PDB entry 5W51 | X-ray diffraction, 3.40 A resolution | chains C and K of the 13 polymer chains in the assembly

Chain C:
Molecule: DNA-directed RNA polymerase II subunit RPB3
Organism: Saccharomyces cerevisiae (strain ATCC 204508 / S288c)
UniProt: P16370 (RPB3_YEAST); numbering as in UniProt (aligned over 1-318)
Sequence (318 residues; numbered 1 to 318; the number before each row is that of its first residue):
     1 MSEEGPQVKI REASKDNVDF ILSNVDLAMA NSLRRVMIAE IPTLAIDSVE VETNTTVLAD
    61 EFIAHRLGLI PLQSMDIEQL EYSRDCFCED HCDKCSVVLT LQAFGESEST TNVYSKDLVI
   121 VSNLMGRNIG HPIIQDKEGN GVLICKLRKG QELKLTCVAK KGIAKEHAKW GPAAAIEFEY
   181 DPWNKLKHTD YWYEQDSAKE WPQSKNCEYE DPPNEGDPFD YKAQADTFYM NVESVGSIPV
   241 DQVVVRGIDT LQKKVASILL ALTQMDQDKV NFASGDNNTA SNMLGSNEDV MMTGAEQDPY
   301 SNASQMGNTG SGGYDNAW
Not modelled in the structure: 1-2, 269-318
Ion coordination: Zn2+: C86, C88, C92, C95
UniProt features mapped onto this chain:
  - binding site (Zn(2+)): C86, C88, C92, C95
  - modified residue: S2 (N-acetylserine)
  - natural variant: A30 (A30D: In mutant RPB3-1)
  - mutagenesis: K9 (K9E: Transcript termination readthrough)

Chain K:
Molecule: DNA-directed RNA polymerase II subunit RPB11
Organism: Saccharomyces cerevisiae (strain ATCC 204508 / S288c)
UniProt: P38902 (RPB11_YEAST); residue numbers follow UniProt; this construct covers 1-120
Sequence (120 residues; each row starts with the number of its first residue):
     1 MNAPDRFELF LLGEGESKLK IDPDTKAPNA VVITFEKEDH TLGNLIRAEL LNDRKVLFAA
    61 YKVEHPFFAR FKLRIQTTEG YDPKDALKNA CNSIINKLGA LKTNFETEWN LQTLAADDAF
Not modelled in the structure: 115-120
UniProt features mapped onto this chain:
  - mutagenesis: E108 (E108G/V: Transcript termination readthrough; E108K: Transcript termination readthrough. Lethal), L111 (L111P: Transcript termination readthrough), L114 (L114P: Transcript termination readthrough)

Chain C / chain K interface:
Contacting residue pairs - 66 pairs, chain C then chain K:
  E3(C) - N104(K)
  E4(C) - A100(K)
  P6(C) - K97(K)
  P6(C) - L101(K)  hydrophobic
  P6(C) - N104(K)
  Q7(C) - N104(K)
  V8(C) - L101(K)  hydrophobic
  V8(C) - F105(K)  hydrophobic
  V8(C) - E108(K)
  I10(C) - F105(K)  hydrophobic
  I10(C) - E108(K)
  I10(C) - Q112(K)
  A13(C) - W109(K)  hydrophobic
  A13(C) - T113(K)
  A13(C) - L114(K)
  S14(C) - L114(K)
  V18(C) - W109(K)  hydrophobic
  F20(C) - F105(K)  hydrophobic
  L22(C) - L101(K)  hydrophobic
  D26(C) - A48(K)
  A28(C) - N44(K)
  A28(C) - L45(K)  hydrophobic
  A28(C) - A48(K)  hydrophobic
  M29(C) - L45(K)  hydrophobic
  M29(C) - K97(K)
  M29(C) - L98(K)  hydrophobic
  S32(C) - T41(K)  hydrogen bond (side chain-backbone)
  S32(C) - L45(K)
  R35(C) - D39(K)  salt bridge
  R35(C) - H40(K)
  R35(C) - T41(K)  hydrogen bond
  V36(C) - T41(K)
  E40(C) - D39(K)
  R84(C) - F10(K)
  R84(C) - L11(K)
  I163(C) - F10(K)  hydrophobic
  K165(C) - R6(K)  hydrogen bond (backbone-side chain)
  K165(C) - L9(K)
  K165(C) - D39(K)  salt bridge
  E166(C) - R6(K)  hydrogen bond (backbone-side chain)
  E166(C) - F10(K)
  H167(C) - R6(K)
  D241(C) - W109(K)  hydrogen bond
  V244(C) - F105(K)  hydrophobic
  I248(C) - L98(K)
  I248(C) - L101(K)  hydrophobic
  D249(C) - K102(K)  salt bridge
  L251(C) - L45(K)  hydrophobic
  L251(C) - L98(K)  hydrophobic
  Q252(C) - I95(K)
  Q252(C) - L98(K)
  Q252(C) - K102(K)
  K254(C) - E38(K)  salt bridge
  V255(C) - L42(K)  hydrophobic
  V255(C) - C91(K)
  V255(C) - I95(K)  hydrophobic
  I258(C) - K18(K)
  I258(C) - L19(K)
  I258(C) - F35(K)  hydrophobic
  I258(C) - L42(K)  hydrophobic
  L259(C) - K88(K)
  L259(C) - N92(K)
  L262(C) - L19(K)  hydrophobic
  L262(C) - L87(K)  hydrophobic
  L262(C) - K88(K)
  M265(C) - L19(K)
Interface residues without a listed pair, chain C (41 interface residues in all): K15, N31, V240, V245, A256, A261
Interface residues without a listed pair, chain K (37 interface residues in all): I21, I94, G99, T103, E106

Overview:
41 residues of chain C face 37 of chain K across their interface, with 5 hydrogen bonds and 4 salt bridges.
Polar contacts include R35(C)-D39(K), K165(C)-D39(K) and D249(C)-K102(K).
Here chain C is DNA-directed RNA polymerase II subunit RPB3 and chain K is DNA-directed RNA polymerase II
subunit RPB11, both from Saccharomyces cerevisiae (strain ATCC 204508 / S288c). Entry 5W51 (Pol II elongation
complex with an N6-methyladenine-containing template and a matched UMPNPP) was determined by X-ray diffraction
(same publication as 5W4U).
